Entry 5HF3 (X-ray diffraction, 1.80 A resolution); this record covers chains A and B.

[Chain A]
Protein: 14-3-3 protein sigma
From: Homo sapiens
UniProt: P31947 (1433S_HUMAN); residues 1-231 here = UniProt positions 1-231
Amino-acid sequence (236 residues; numbered -4 to 231; the number before each row is that of its first residue; numbers below 1 keep their minus sign (Gly-4 is residue -4)):
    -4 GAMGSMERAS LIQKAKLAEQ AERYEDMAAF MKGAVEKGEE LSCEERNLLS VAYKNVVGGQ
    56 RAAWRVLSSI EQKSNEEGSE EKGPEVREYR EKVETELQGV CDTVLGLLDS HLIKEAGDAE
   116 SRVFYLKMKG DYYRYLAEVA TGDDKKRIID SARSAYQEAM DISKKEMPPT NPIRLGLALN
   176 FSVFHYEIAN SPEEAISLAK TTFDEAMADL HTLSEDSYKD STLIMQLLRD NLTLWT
Disordered / not traced: 72, 74-76, 137
Modified / non-standard residues: Cys38 (S-hydroxycysteine; CSO)
Construct notes: expression tag (-4 to 0)
Curated features (UniProtKB/Swiss-Prot):
  - site (Interaction with phosphoserine on interacting protein): Arg56, Arg129
  - modified residue (Phosphoserine): Ser5, Ser74

[Chain B]
Protein: modified Tau peptide
Amino-acid sequence (9 residues; each row starts with the number of its first residue):
     1 XRTPSLPTX
Modified / non-standard residues: ACE (acetyl group) at position 1; Ser5 (phosphoserine; SEP); 60H ((2S)-2-(diphenylmethyl)pyrrolidine) at position 9

[How chain A and chain B interact]
Contacting residue pairs (33):
  Asn42(A) with 60H_9(B)
  Ser45(A) with Thr8(B); 60H_9(B)
  Val46(A) with Thr8(B)
  Lys49(A) with Thr8(B)
  Asn50(A) with Thr8(B)
  Arg56(A) with Ser5(B)
  Arg60(A) with Arg2(B)
  Phe119(A) with 60H_9(B)
  Lys122(A) with 60H_9(B)
  Arg129(A) with Ser5(B)
  Tyr130(A) with Ser5(B)
  Ile168(A) with 60H_9(B)
  Gly171(A) with Leu6(B)
  Leu174(A) with Pro4(B); Ser5(B); Leu6(B), hydrophobic
  Asn175(A) with Ser5(B); Leu6(B), hydrogen bond (side chain-backbone)
  Val178(A) with Thr3(B); Pro4(B)
  Tyr181(A) with Thr3(B)
  Glu182(A) with ACE_1(B); Arg2(B); Thr3(B), hydrogen bond (side chain-backbone)
  Ile219(A) with 60H_9(B)
  Leu222(A) with Leu6(B), hydrophobic; Pro7(B)
  Asn226(A) with Thr3(B); Pro4(B), hydrogen bond (side chain-backbone)
  Leu229(A) with Thr3(B); Pro4(B)
  Trp230(A) with Thr3(B)
Other interface residues (no listed pair), chain A (25 interface residues in all): Pro167, Leu172

[Summary]
The interface between chain A and chain B involves 25 residues on one side and 9 on the other; the contacts
include 3 hydrogen bonds. Polar pairs include Asn175(A)-Leu6(B), Glu182(A)-Thr3(B) and Asn226(A)-Pro4(B).
Chain A is 14-3-3 protein sigma (Homo sapiens) and chain B is modified Tau peptide; the structure, Crystal
structure of C-terminal modified Tau peptide-hybrid 201D with 14-3-3sigma, was determined by X-ray
diffraction, deposited together with 4Y5I and 4Y32.
